4AJS - chain A; structure by X-ray diffraction, 1.80 A resolution.

Chain A:
Molecule: Isocitrate dehydrogenase [NADP]
Organism: Escherichia coli
Reference sequence: P08200 (IDH_ECOLI); residues 1-416 here = UniProt positions 1-416
Amino-acid sequence (416 residues; row label = number of the first residue in the row):
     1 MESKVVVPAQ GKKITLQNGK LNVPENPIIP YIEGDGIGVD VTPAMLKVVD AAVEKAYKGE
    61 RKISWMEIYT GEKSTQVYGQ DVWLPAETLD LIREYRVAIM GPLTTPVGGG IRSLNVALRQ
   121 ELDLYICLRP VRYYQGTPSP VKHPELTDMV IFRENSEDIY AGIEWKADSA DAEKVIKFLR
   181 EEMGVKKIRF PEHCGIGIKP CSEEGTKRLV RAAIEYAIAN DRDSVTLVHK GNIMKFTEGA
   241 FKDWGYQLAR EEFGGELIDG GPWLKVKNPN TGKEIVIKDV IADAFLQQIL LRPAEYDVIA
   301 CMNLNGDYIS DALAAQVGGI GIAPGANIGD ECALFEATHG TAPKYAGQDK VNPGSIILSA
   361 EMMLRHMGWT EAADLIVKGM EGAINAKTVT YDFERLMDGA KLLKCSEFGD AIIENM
Disordered / not traced: 1
Construct notes: engineered mutation M100 (Lys in P08200)
Ion coordination: Mg2+: D283, D307 (together with isocitric acid)
Ligand contacts:
  - adenosine-2'-5'-diphosphate (A2P): I37, R292, G321, H339, G340, T341, A342, K344, Y345, V351, N352, Y391, D392, R395
  - isocitric acid (ICT): S113, N115, V116, R119, R129, R153, Y160, K230, N232, I233, D283, D307
  - beta-nicotinamide ribose monophosphate (NMN): I258, D259, G261, P262, W263, K344

In short:
Bound to chain A: adenosine-2'-5'-diphosphate, isocitric acid and beta-nicotinamide ribose monophosphate. D283
and D307 coordinate Mg2+.
Chain A is Isocitrate dehydrogenase [NADP] (Escherichia coli); the structure, 3D structure of E. coli
Isocitrate Dehydrogenase K100M mutant in complex with isocitrate, magnesium(II), Adenosine 2',5'-biphosphate
..., was determined by X-ray diffraction (same publication as 4AJ3, 4AJA, 4AJB, 4AJC and 4AJR).
